PDB entry 7SZ9 | X-ray diffraction, 2.20 A resolution | chains A and B of the 4 polymer chains in the assembly

[Chain A (and B)]
Name: 3-oxoacyl-[acyl-carrier-protein] synthase 1
From: Escherichia coli (strain K12)
Notes: EC 2.3.1.41; chain B of this document is another copy of the same molecule, construct and numbering; everything in this record applies to it too
UniProt: P0A953 (FABB_ECOLI); numbering as in UniProt (aligned over 2-405)
Chain sequence (406 residues; row label = number of the first residue in the row; numbering starts at 0):
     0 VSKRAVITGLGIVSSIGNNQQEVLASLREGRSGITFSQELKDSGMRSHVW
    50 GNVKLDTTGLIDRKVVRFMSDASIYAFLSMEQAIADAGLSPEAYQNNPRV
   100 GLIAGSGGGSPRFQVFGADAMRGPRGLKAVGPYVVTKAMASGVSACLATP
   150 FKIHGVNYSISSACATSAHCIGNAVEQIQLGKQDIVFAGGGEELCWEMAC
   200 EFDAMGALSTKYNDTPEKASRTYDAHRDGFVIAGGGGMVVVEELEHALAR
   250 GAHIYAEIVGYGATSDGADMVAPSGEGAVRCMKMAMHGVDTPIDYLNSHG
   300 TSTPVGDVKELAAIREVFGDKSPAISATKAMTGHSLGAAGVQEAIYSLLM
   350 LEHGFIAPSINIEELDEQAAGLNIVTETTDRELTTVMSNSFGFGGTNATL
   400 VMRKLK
Sequence notes: expression tag (0-1)
Glycans and other covalent adducts: compound DJ5 linked to Cys163
Metal / ion sites: Na+: Asn296, Ser297, Glu342, Ser387, Asn388
Ligand contacts:
  - DJ5 (N~3~-{(2R)-4-[(dihydroxyphosphanyl)oxy]-2-hydroxy-3,3-dimethylbutanoyl}-N-(2-{[(9Z)-hexadec-9-enoyl]amino}ethyl)-beta-alaninamide), molecule 1: Gly106, Gly107, Pro110, Ala162, Glu196, Met197, Glu200, Phe201, Met204, Gly205, Ala206, Val270, Pro272, His298, Thr300, Thr302, His333, Leu335, Phe390, Gly391, Phe392
  - DJ5, molecule 2: Gln113, Val133, Val134, Ala137, Met138
Curated features (UniProtKB/Swiss-Prot):
  - active site (For beta-ketoacyl synthase activity): Cys163, His298, His333
  - natural variant: Ala4 (A4T: In strain: MA-1 / fabB3), Ser140 (S140F: In strain: K1060 / fabB5), Gly299 (G299S: In strain: MA-1 / fabB3), Ala329 (A329V: In strain: M5 / fabB15)
What the authors report for this chain:
  - binding site for DJ5: Cys163, Phe392
  - catalytic residues: Cys163, Phe392
  - conformationally variable residues (side-chain flip): Gln113, Glu200, Phe392
  - contacts within the chain: Val270-Phe392
  - self-association interface (contacts with another copy of this molecule); pairs are residue here / residue on that copy: Gln113-Glu200 (hydrogen bond)

[How chain A and chain B interact]
Contacting residue pairs (123; chain A residue first):
  Ser42(A) - Met120(B)
  Gly43(A) - Met120(B)
  Gly43(A) - Leu126(B)
  Arg45(A) - Leu126(B)
  Pro97(A) - Arg279(B)
  Gly106(A) - Ala139(B)  hydrogen bond (backbone-backbone)
  Gly107(A) - Ala139(B)
  Pro110(A) - Gln113(B)
  Gln113(A) - Pro110(B)
  Gln113(A) - Gln113(B)
  Gln113(A) - Glu196(B)
  Gln113(A) - Glu200(B)  hydrogen bond
  Val114(A) - Gln113(B)
  Val114(A) - Ala117(B)  hydrophobic
  Val114(A) - Arg121(B)
  Ala117(A) - Val114(B)  hydrophobic
  Asp118(A) - Arg121(B)  salt bridge
  Met120(A) - Met44(B)  hydrophobic
  Met120(A) - Trp195(B)  hydrophobic
  Met120(A) - Cys199(B)  hydrophobic
  Arg121(A) - Val114(B)
  Arg121(A) - Asp118(B)  salt bridge
  Arg121(A) - Trp195(B)
  Leu126(A) - Arg45(B)
  Leu126(A) - Cys199(B)
  Leu126(A) - Asp202(B)
  Leu126(A) - Ala203(B)
  Val129(A) - Ala203(B)  hydrophobic
  Gly130(A) - Ala203(B)
  Pro131(A) - Met204(B)
  Val134(A) - Glu200(B)
  Thr135(A) - Phe392(B)
  Ala139(A) - Gly106(B)  hydrogen bond (backbone-backbone)
  Ala139(A) - Ala139(B)  hydrophobic
  Ala139(A) - Ser160(B)
  Ser140(A) - Ser160(B)
  Ser140(A) - Ser161(B)
  Ser140(A) - Ala162(B)  hydrogen bond (side chain-backbone)
  Ala144(A) - Met269(B)
  Ala147(A) - Gly266(B)
  Thr148(A) - Ala267(B)
  Thr148(A) - Asp268(B)
  Thr148(A) - Met269(B)
  Thr148(A) - Gly393(B)
  Lys151(A) - Gly266(B)
  Ile152(A) - Ser264(B)  hydrogen bond (backbone-side chain)
  Ile152(A) - Asp265(B)
  Ile152(A) - Gly266(B)
  His153(A) - Thr263(B)
  His153(A) - Ser264(B)  hydrogen bond (backbone-backbone)
  His153(A) - Asp265(B)  hydrogen bond (side chain-backbone)
  His153(A) - Glu275(B)  salt bridge
  His153(A) - Arg279(B)  hydrogen bond (backbone-side chain)
  Gly154(A) - Thr263(B)
  Gly154(A) - Ser264(B)  hydrogen bond (backbone-backbone)
  Val155(A) - Ala262(B)
  Asn156(A) - His168(B)
  Asn156(A) - Ser264(B)
  Asn156(A) - Gly393(B)
  Asn156(A) - Thr395(B)  hydrogen bond (backbone-side chain)
  Tyr157(A) - Ser160(B)
  Tyr157(A) - Ser161(B)
  Tyr157(A) - His168(B)
  Tyr157(A) - Asn172(B)  hydrogen bond
  Ser158(A) - Ile159(B)
  Ser158(A) - Ser160(B)  hydrogen bond (backbone-backbone)
  Ile159(A) - Ser158(B)
  Ser160(A) - Ala139(B)
  Ser160(A) - Ser140(B)
  Ser160(A) - Tyr157(B)
  Ser160(A) - Ser158(B)  hydrogen bond (backbone-backbone)
  Ser161(A) - Ser140(B)
  Ser161(A) - Tyr157(B)
  Ala162(A) - Ser140(B)  hydrogen bond (backbone-side chain)
  His168(A) - Tyr157(B)
  Asn172(A) - Tyr157(B)  hydrogen bond
  Asn172(A) - Asn172(B)  hydrogen bond
  Glu175(A) - Gln176(B)  hydrogen bond
  Glu175(A) - Leu179(B)
  Glu175(A) - Lys181(B)  salt bridge
  Gln176(A) - Glu175(B)  hydrogen bond
  Leu179(A) - Glu175(B)
  Leu179(A) - Leu179(B)  hydrophobic
  Lys181(A) - Glu175(B)  salt bridge
  Lys181(A) - Tyr260(B)
  Trp195(A) - Arg121(B)
  Cys199(A) - Met120(B)  hydrophobic
  Cys199(A) - Leu126(B)
  Glu200(A) - Gly116(B)
  Glu200(A) - Val133(B)
  Glu200(A) - Val134(B)
  Phe201(A) - Val134(B)  hydrophobic
  Asp202(A) - Leu126(B)
  Ala203(A) - Leu126(B)
  Ala203(A) - Val129(B)  hydrophobic
  Ala203(A) - Gly130(B)
  Met204(A) - Pro131(B)
  Met204(A) - Val134(B)  hydrophobic
  Tyr260(A) - Lys181(B)
  Thr263(A) - His153(B)
  Thr263(A) - Gly154(B)
  Ser264(A) - Ala147(B)
  Ser264(A) - Ile152(B)  hydrogen bond (side chain-backbone)
  Ser264(A) - His153(B)  hydrogen bond (backbone-backbone)
  Ser264(A) - Gly154(B)  hydrogen bond (backbone-backbone)
  Ser264(A) - Asn156(B)  hydrogen bond
  Asp265(A) - Ile152(B)
  Asp265(A) - His153(B)  hydrogen bond (backbone-side chain)
  Gly266(A) - Ala147(B)
  Gly266(A) - Thr148(B)
  Gly266(A) - Lys151(B)
  Gly266(A) - Ile152(B)
  Ala267(A) - Thr148(B)
  Met269(A) - Phe67(B)  hydrophobic
  Met269(A) - Thr148(B)
  Glu275(A) - His153(B)  salt bridge
  Arg279(A) - His153(B)  hydrogen bond (side chain-backbone)
  Met283(A) - Lys181(B)
  Phe392(A) - Ala144(B)
  Gly393(A) - Ala144(B)
  Gly393(A) - Thr148(B)
  Gly393(A) - Asn156(B)
  Thr395(A) - Asn156(B)  hydrogen bond (side chain-backbone)
Also at the interface, not in a pair above, chain A (70 interface residues in all): Met44, Phe67, Ser109, Val133, Met138, Cys145, Gln178, Ala262
Also at the interface, not in a pair above, chain B (70 interface residues in all): Ser42, Gly43, Pro97, Gly107, Thr135, Met138, Val155, Gln178, Phe201

[Overview]
Chain A and chain B each contribute 70 residues to their interface, with 25 hydrogen bonds and 6 salt bridges.
Among the polar pairs are Asp118(A)-Arg121(B), His153(A)-Glu275(B) and Glu175(A)-Lys181(B). Chain A binds
compound DJ5. From the paper: catalytic residues Cys163(A) and Phe392(A); a binding site for DJ5 at Cys163(A)
and Phe392(A).
Both chains are 3-oxoacyl-[acyl-carrier-protein] synthase 1 (Escherichia coli (strain K12)). Entry 7SZ9
(Crosslinked Crystal Structure of Type II Fatty Acid Synthase Ketosynthase, FabB, and C16:1-crypto Acyl
Carrier Protein ...) was determined by X-ray diffraction (same publication as 7SQI).
